Entry 8RLU (X-ray diffraction, 2.35 A resolution); this record covers chains D and E of the 5 polymer chains in the assembly.

Chain D:
Molecule: T cell receptor alpha variable 12-2, T cell receptor alpha chain MC.7.G5
Source organism: Homo sapiens
Reference sequence: chimeric construct of A0A075B6T6, P0DTU3: residues 2-91 from A0A075B6T6 (TVAL2_HUMAN) positions 23-112 (UniProt number = residue number + 21); residues 110-198 from P0DTU3 positions 132-220 (UniProt number = residue number + 22)
Chain sequence (199 residues; each row starts with the number of its first residue; numbering starts at 0):
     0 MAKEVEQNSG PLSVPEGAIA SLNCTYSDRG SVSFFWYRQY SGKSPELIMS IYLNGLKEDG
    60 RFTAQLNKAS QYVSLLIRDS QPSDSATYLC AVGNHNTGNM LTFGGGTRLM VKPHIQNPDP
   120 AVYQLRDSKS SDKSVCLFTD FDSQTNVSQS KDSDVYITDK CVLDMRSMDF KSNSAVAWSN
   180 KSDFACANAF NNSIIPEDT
Not modelled in the structure: 0-1, 191-198
Differences from the reference sequence: initiating methionine (0); expression tag (1); variant V31 (Gln52 in A0A075B6T6), S49 (Phe70 in A0A075B6T6), L52 (Ser73 in A0A075B6T6), L55 (Asp76 in A0A075B6T6), G92, N93, H94, N95, T96, G97, N98, M99, L100, T101, F102, G103, G104, G105, T106, R107, L108, M109, H113 (Asn135 in P0DTU3), C160 (Thr182 in P0DTU3)
Disulfides: C23-C89, C135-C185
UniProt features mapped onto this chain:
  - glycosylation (N-linked (GlcNAc...) asparagine): N22, N145, N179, N190

Chain E:
Molecule: T cell receptor beta variable 6-5, T cell receptor beta chain MC.7.G5
Source organism: Homo sapiens
Reference sequence: chimeric construct of A0A0K0K1A5, P0DTU4: residues 1-93 from A0A0K0K1A5 (TVB65_HUMAN) positions 20-112 (UniProt number = residue number + 19); residues 103-242 from P0DTU4 positions 127-266 (UniProt number = residue number + 24)
Chain sequence (243 residues; each row starts with the number of its first residue; numbering starts at 0):
     0 MNAGVTQTPK FQVLKTGQSM TLQCAQDMNY EYMSWYRQDP GMGLRLIHYS VSAGLTDQGE
    60 VPNGYNVSRS TTEDFPLRLL SAAPSQTSVY FCASHRNRLT EAFFGQGTRL TVVEDLKNVF
   120 PPEVAVFEPS EAEISHTQKA TLVCLATGFY PDHVELSWWV NGKEVHSGVC TDPQPLKEQP
   180 ALNDSRYALS SRLRVSATFW QDPRNHFRCQ VQFYGLSEND EWTQDRAKPV TQIVSAEAWG
   240 RAD
Not modelled in the structure: 0-2
Differences from the reference sequence: initiating methionine (0); variant Y29 (His48 in A0A0K0K1A5), S51 (Gly70 in A0A0K0K1A5), L54 (Ile73 in A0A0K0K1A5), H94, R95, N96, R97, L98, T99, E100, A101, F102, Q105 (Pro129 in P0DTU4), V112 (Leu136 in P0DTU4), C169 (Ser193 in P0DTU4), A187 (Cys211 in P0DTU4), D201 (Asn225 in P0DTU4)
Disulfides: C23-C91, C143-C208
UniProt features mapped onto this chain:
  - glycosylation (N-linked (GlcNAc...) asparagine): N65, N182

Chain D / chain E interface:
Residue-residue contacts (100):
  V31(D) - L98(E)  hydrophobic
  S32(D) - L98(E)  hydrogen bond (side chain-backbone)
  F34(D) - L98(E)
  F34(D) - T99(E)
  F34(D) - E100(E)
  Y36(D) - E100(E)
  Y36(D) - A101(E)  hydrogen bond (side chain-backbone)
  Y36(D) - F103(E)  hydrophobic
  Q38(D) - Q37(E)  hydrogen bond
  Q38(D) - F90(E)
  K42(D) - F90(E)
  S43(D) - F90(E)
  S43(D) - G104(E)  hydrogen bond (side chain-backbone)
  S43(D) - Q105(E)
  P44(D) - F103(E)
  L46(D) - E100(E)
  Y51(D) - T99(E)
  G92(D) - L98(E)
  H94(D) - L98(E)
  G97(D) - Y48(E)
  G97(D) - R97(E)  hydrogen bond (backbone-side chain)
  N98(D) - L45(E)
  N98(D) - Y48(E)  hydrogen bond
  M99(D) - Y31(E)  hydrophobic
  M99(D) - Y35(E)
  M99(D) - Y48(E)  hydrophobic
  M99(D) - H94(E)
  M99(D) - R97(E)
  M99(D) - L98(E)
  L100(D) - Y35(E)  hydrogen bond (backbone-side chain)
  L100(D) - L98(E)
  L100(D) - T99(E)
  L100(D) - A101(E)
  F102(D) - Y35(E)  hydrophobic
  F102(D) - L43(E)
  F102(D) - F103(E)  hydrophobic
  G103(D) - G42(E)
  G104(D) - M41(E)
  G104(D) - G42(E)  hydrogen bond (backbone-backbone)
  D118(D) - H135(E)  salt bridge
  Y122(D) - S129(E)
  Y122(D) - A131(E)
  Y122(D) - E132(E)
  Y122(D) - H135(E)
  Y122(D) - T136(E)
  Q123(D) - S129(E)
  L124(D) - F126(E)
  L124(D) - E127(E)
  L124(D) - T140(E)
  L124(D) - V142(E)  hydrophobic
  R125(D) - F126(E)
  R125(D) - E127(E)  hydrogen bond (backbone-backbone)
  D126(D) - V125(E)
  D126(D) - F126(E)
  S127(D) - V125(E)  hydrogen bond (backbone-backbone)
  S127(D) - E127(E)  hydrogen bond
  S127(D) - E236(E)  hydrogen bond (side chain-backbone)
  S127(D) - A237(E)
  K128(D) - E236(E)
  K132(D) - F126(E)
  S133(D) - F126(E)
  V134(D) - F126(E)  hydrophobic
  V134(D) - V142(E)  hydrophobic
  V134(D) - L144(E)  hydrophobic
  L136(D) - T140(E)
  T138(D) - R193(E)
  D139(D) - R193(E)  salt bridge
  Y155(D) - L175(E)  hydrophobic
  Y155(D) - K176(E)
  Y155(D) - E177(E)  hydrogen bond (side chain-backbone)
  I156(D) - L175(E)
  T157(D) - D171(E)
  T157(D) - S189(E)
  T157(D) - R191(E)
  D158(D) - R191(E)
  C160(D) - C169(E)  disulfide
  C160(D) - T170(E)
  C160(D) - R191(E)
  V161(D) - C169(E)  hydrogen bond (backbone-side chain)
  L162(D) - G167(E)
  L162(D) - V168(E)
  L162(D) - C169(E)  hydrophobic
  L162(D) - R193(E)
  D163(D) - S166(E)  hydrogen bond (backbone-side chain)
  D163(D) - G167(E)  hydrogen bond (backbone-backbone)
  M164(D) - K138(E)
  M164(D) - S166(E)
  M164(D) - R193(E)
  R165(D) - S166(E)  hydrogen bond (backbone-side chain)
  F169(D) - K138(E)
  F169(D) - R193(E)
  S171(D) - R193(E)  hydrogen bond
  S173(D) - C169(E)
  S173(D) - R191(E)  hydrogen bond (backbone-side chain)
  A174(D) - R191(E)
  V175(D) - V142(E)  hydrophobic
  V175(D) - R191(E)
  W177(D) - L144(E)  hydrophobic
  W177(D) - L175(E)  hydrophobic
  W177(D) - A187(E)  hydrophobic
Also at the interface, not in a pair above, chain D (55 interface residues in all): K2, S40, G41, L88, N93, Q148
Also at the interface, not in a pair above, chain E (55 interface residues in all): S33, G40, R44, Q57, N96, R108, A124, P128, P172, Q173
Cross-chain cystine bridges: C160(D)-C169(E)

Overview:
Chain D and chain E each contribute 55 residues to their interface, with 1 disulfide bond, 19 hydrogen bonds
and 2 salt bridges. Among the polar pairs are D118(D)-H135(E), D139(D)-R193(E) and S32(D)-L98(E).
Chain D is T cell receptor alpha variable 12-2, T cell receptor alpha chain MC.7.G5 and chain E is T cell
receptor beta variable 6-5, T cell receptor beta chain MC.7.G5, both from Homo sapiens; the structure, TCR in
complex with HLA-E*01:03 bound to HBV envelope 371-379 S3N peptide, was determined by X-ray diffraction (same
publication as 8RLT and 8RLV).
